7M62 - chains A and D of the 10 polymer chains in the assembly; structure by electron microscopy, 3.90 A resolution.

Chain A (and D):
Molecule: Islet amyloid polypeptide
Notes: fragment: C-terminal amidated peptide; chain D of this document is another copy of the same molecule, construct and numbering; everything in this record applies to it too
Reference sequence: P10997 (IAPP_HUMAN); residues 1-37 here correspond to UniProt positions 34-70 (UniProt number = residue number + 33)
Chain sequence (38 residues; row label = number of the first residue in the row):
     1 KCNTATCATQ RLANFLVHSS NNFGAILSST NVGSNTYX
Not modelled in the structure: 1-5
Construct notes: amidation (38)
Modified positions: NH2 (amino group) at position 38
Reported in the primary citation:
  - conformationally variable residues (order/disorder transition): Thr6 to Leu12

How chain A and chain D interact:
Residue-residue contacts (77; chain A residue first):
  Thr6(A) with Thr6(D)
  Cys7(A) with Thr6(D), hydrogen bond (backbone-backbone); Cys7(D); Ala8(D), hydrogen bond (backbone-backbone)
  Ala8(A) with Ala8(D)
  Thr9(A) with Ala8(D), hydrogen bond (backbone-backbone); Thr9(D); Gln10(D), hydrogen bond (backbone-backbone)
  Gln10(A) with Gln10(D), hydrogen bond
  Arg11(A) with Gln10(D), hydrogen bond (backbone-backbone); Arg11(D); Leu12(D), hydrogen bond (backbone-backbone)
  Leu12(A) with Leu12(D)
  Ala13(A) with Leu12(D), hydrogen bond (backbone-backbone); Ala13(D); Asn14(D), hydrogen bond (backbone-backbone)
  Asn14(A) with Asn14(D), hydrogen bond; Phe15(D), hydrogen bond (backbone-backbone)
  Phe15(A) with Phe15(D), hydrophobic
  Leu16(A) with Phe15(D), hydrogen bond (backbone-backbone); Leu16(D), hydrogen bond (backbone-backbone); Val17(D)
  Val17(A) with Phe15(D), hydrophobic; Val17(D)
  His18(A) with Val17(D), hydrogen bond (backbone-backbone); His18(D); Ser19(D)
  Ser19(A) with Ser19(D)
  Ser20(A) with Ser19(D), hydrogen bond (backbone-backbone); Ser20(D); Tyr37(D)
  Asn21(A) with Ser19(D), hydrogen bond; Ser20(D); Asn21(D), hydrogen bond (backbone-backbone); Asn22(D), hydrogen bond (backbone-backbone); NH2_38(D), hydrogen bond (backbone-backbone)
  Asn22(A) with Asn22(D); Phe23(D); Tyr37(D); NH2_38(D), hydrogen bond (backbone-backbone)
  Phe23(A) with Asn22(D); Phe23(D), hydrogen bond (backbone-backbone); Ala25(D), hydrophobic; Tyr37(D)
  Gly24(A) with Phe23(D); Gly24(D); Ala25(D), hydrogen bond (backbone-backbone); Thr36(D); Tyr37(D), hydrogen bond (backbone-backbone)
  Ala25(A) with Ala25(D)
  Ile26(A) with Ala25(D), hydrogen bond (backbone-backbone); Ile26(D); Leu27(D), hydrogen bond (backbone-backbone)
  Leu27(A) with Leu27(D); Ser28(D), hydrogen bond (backbone-backbone)
  Ser28(A) with Ser28(D); Thr30(D)
  Ser29(A) with Ser28(D), hydrogen bond (backbone-backbone); Ser29(D), hydrogen bond (backbone-backbone); Thr30(D)
  Thr30(A) with Ser29(D); Thr30(D); Val32(D)
  Asn31(A) with Thr30(D); Asn31(D), hydrogen bond (side chain-backbone)
  Val32(A) with Val32(D); Gly33(D), hydrogen bond (backbone-backbone); Ser34(D)
  Gly33(A) with Gly33(D)
  Ser34(A) with Gly33(D), hydrogen bond (backbone-backbone); Ser34(D); Asn35(D), hydrogen bond (backbone-backbone)
  Asn35(A) with Asn35(D); Tyr37(D), hydrogen bond
  Thr36(A) with Thr36(D); Tyr37(D), hydrogen bond (backbone-backbone)
  Tyr37(A) with Tyr37(D), hydrophobic
Other interface residues (no listed pair), chain A (33 interface residues in all): NH2_38

In short:
The chain A/chain D interface involves 33 residues from each chain; the contacts include 34 hydrogen bonds.
Among the polar pairs are Gln10(A)-Gln10(D), Asn14(A)-Asn14(D) and Asn21(A)-Ser19(D). The paper reports
conformational variability at Thr6(A).
Chain A and chain D are both Islet amyloid polypeptide; the structure, Cryo-EM structure of human islet
amyloid polypeptide (hIAPP, or amylin) fibrils seeded by patient extracted fibrils ..., was determined by
electron microscopy (same publication as 7M61, 7M64 and 7M65).
